PDB entry 1AZY | X-ray diffraction, 3.00 A resolution | chains A and B

== Chain A (and B) ==
Name: Thymidine phosphorylase
Organism: Escherichia coli
Notes: EC 2.4.2.4; chain B of this document is another copy of the same molecule, construct and numbering; everything in this record applies to it too
UniProt: P07650 (TYPH_ECOLI); residues 2-440 here = UniProt positions 2-440
Chain sequence (440 residues; row label = number of the first residue in the row):
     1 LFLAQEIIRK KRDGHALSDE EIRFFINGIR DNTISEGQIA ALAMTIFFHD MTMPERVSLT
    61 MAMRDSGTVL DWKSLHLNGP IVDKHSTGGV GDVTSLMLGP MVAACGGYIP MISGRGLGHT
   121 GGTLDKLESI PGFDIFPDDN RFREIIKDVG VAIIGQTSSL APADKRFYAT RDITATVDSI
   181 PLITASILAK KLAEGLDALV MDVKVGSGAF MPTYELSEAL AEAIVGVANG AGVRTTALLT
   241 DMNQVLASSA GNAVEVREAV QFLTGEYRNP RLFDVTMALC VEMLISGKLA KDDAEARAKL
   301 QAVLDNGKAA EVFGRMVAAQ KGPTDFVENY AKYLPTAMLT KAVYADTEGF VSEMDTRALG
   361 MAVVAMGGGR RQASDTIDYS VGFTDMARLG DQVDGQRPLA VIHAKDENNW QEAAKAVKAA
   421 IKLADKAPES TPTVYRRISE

== How chain A and chain B interact ==
Residue-residue contacts - 43 pairs, chain A then chain B:
  Gln5(A) with Asp172(B); Ile173(B)
  Ile8(A) with Met44(B), hydrophobic; Thr174(B)
  Arg9(A) with Asp178(B), salt bridge
  Arg12(A) with Met44(B); Phe47(B); Phe48(B); Ala175(B), hydrogen bond (side chain-backbone); Asp178(B), salt bridge
  Ser35(A) with Glu36(B), hydrogen bond
  Glu36(A) with Ser35(B), hydrogen bond; Glu36(B), hydrogen bond (side chain-backbone); Gly37(B), hydrogen bond (side chain-backbone)
  Gly37(A) with Glu36(B), hydrogen bond (backbone-side chain); Gly37(B); Ala40(B); Thr174(B)
  Gln38(A) with Ile173(B)
  Ala40(A) with Gly37(B)
  Ala41(A) with Thr174(B)
  Met44(A) with Ile8(B), hydrophobic; Arg12(B); Met44(B), hydrophobic; Thr45(B)
  Thr45(A) with Met44(B)
  Phe47(A) with Arg12(B)
  Phe48(A) with Arg12(B); Phe48(B), hydrophobic; His49(B)
  His49(A) with Phe48(B)
  Asp172(A) with Gln5(B), hydrogen bond (backbone-side chain)
  Ile173(A) with Gln5(B); Gln38(B)
  Thr174(A) with Ile8(B); Gly37(B); Ala41(B)
  Ala175(A) with Gln5(B); Ile8(B), hydrophobic; Arg9(B); Arg12(B), hydrogen bond (backbone-side chain)
  Asp178(A) with Arg9(B), salt bridge; Arg12(B), salt bridge
Other interface residues (no listed pair), chain B (21 interface residues in all): Asp13

== In short ==
20 residues of chain A face 21 of chain B across their interface; the contacts include 8 hydrogen bonds and 4
salt bridges. Polar contacts include Arg9(A)-Asp178(B), Arg12(A)-Asp178(B) and Arg12(A)-Ala175(B).
Both chains are Thymidine phosphorylase (Escherichia coli). Entry 1AZY (Structural and theoretical studies
suggest domain movement produces an active conformation of thymidine phosphorylase) was determined by X-ray
diffraction, deposited together with 2TPT and 1OTP.
